Entry 6XT9 (electron microscopy, 3.80 A resolution); this record covers chains A and H of the 5 polymer chains in the assembly.

[Chain A]
Protein: Bardet-Biedl syndrome 1 protein
Source organism: Homo sapiens
Reference sequence: Q8NFJ9 (BBS1_HUMAN); numbering as in UniProt (aligned over 1-593)
Sequence (593 residues; row label = number of the first residue in the row):
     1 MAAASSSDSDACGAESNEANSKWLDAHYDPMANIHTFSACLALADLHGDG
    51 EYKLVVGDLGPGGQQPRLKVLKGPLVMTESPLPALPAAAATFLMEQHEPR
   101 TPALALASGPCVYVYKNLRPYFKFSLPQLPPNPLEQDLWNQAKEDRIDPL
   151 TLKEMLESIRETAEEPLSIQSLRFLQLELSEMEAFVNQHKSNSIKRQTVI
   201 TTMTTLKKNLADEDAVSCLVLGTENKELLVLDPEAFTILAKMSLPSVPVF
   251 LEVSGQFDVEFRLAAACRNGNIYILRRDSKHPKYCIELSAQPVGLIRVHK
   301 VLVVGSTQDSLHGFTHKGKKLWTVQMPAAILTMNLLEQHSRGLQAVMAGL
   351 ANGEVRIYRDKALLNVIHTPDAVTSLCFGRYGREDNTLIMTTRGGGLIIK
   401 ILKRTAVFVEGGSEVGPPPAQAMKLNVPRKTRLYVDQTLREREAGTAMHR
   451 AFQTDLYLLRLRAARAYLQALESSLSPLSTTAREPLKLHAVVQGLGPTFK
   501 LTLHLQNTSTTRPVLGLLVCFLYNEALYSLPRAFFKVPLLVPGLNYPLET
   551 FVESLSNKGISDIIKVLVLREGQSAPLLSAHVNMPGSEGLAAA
Disordered / not traced: 1-20, 588-593
Curated features (UniProtKB/Swiss-Prot):
  - modified residue: Ala2 (N-acetylalanine)
  - natural variant: His35 (H35R: In BBS1), Lys53 (K53E: In BBS1), Asp148 (D148N: In BBS1), Arg160 (R160Q: In BBS1), Ile200 to Thr201 (deletion: In BBS1), Leu206 (L206V: In a patient with Bardet-Biedl syndrome), Glu234 (E234K: In BBS1), Pro245 (P245L: In a patient with Bardet-Biedl syndrome), Gly305 (G305S: In BBS1), Ile330 (I330T: In BBS1), Ile389 (deletion: In BBS1), Met390 (M390R: In BBS1), 5 further natural variant entries in UniProt
What the authors report for this chain:
  - disease-associated variants - L518P, N524DEL: decreased binding to Protein PTHB1 (proposed by the authors, not directly observed)
  - disease-associated variants - R160Q, E224K, R268P, L288R (citing earlier work)

[Chain H]
Protein: Tetratricopeptide repeat domain 8 isoform 2
Source organism: Homo sapiens
Reference sequence: A0A0C4DGY3 (A0A0C4DGY3_HUMAN); residues 1-505 here = UniProt positions 1-505
Sequence (517 residues; row label = number of the first residue in the row; numbers below 1 keep their minus sign (Met-11 is residue -11)):
   -11 MDYKDDDDKAGPMSSEMEPLLLAWSYFRRRKFQLCADLCTQMLEKSPYDQ
    39 AAWILKARALTEMVYIDEIDVDQEGIAEMMLDENAIAQVPRPGTSLKLPG
    89 TNQTGGPSQAVRPITQAGRPITGFLRPSTQSGRPGTMEQAIRTPRTAYTA
   139 RPITSSSGRFVRLGTASMLTSPDGPFINLSRLNLTKYSQKPKLAKALFEY
   189 IFHHENDVKTALDLAALSTEHSQYKDWWWKVQIGKCYYRLGMYREAEKQF
   239 KSALKQQEMVDTFLYLAKVYVSLDQPVTALNLFKQGLDKFPGEVTLLCGI
   289 ARIYEEMNNMSSAAEYYKEVLKQDNTHVEAIACIGSNHFYSDQPEIALRF
   339 YRRLLQMGIYNGQLFNNLGLCCFYAQQYDMTLTSFERALSLAENEEEAAD
   389 VWYNLGHVAVGIGDTNLAHQCFRLALVNNNNHAEAYNNLAVLEMRKGHVE
   439 QARALLQTASSLAPHMYEPHFNFATISDKIGDLQRSYVAAQKSEAAFPDH
   489 VDTQHLIKQLRQHFAML
Disordered / not traced: -11 to 4, 78-180
Differences from the reference sequence: initiating methionine (-11); expression tag (-10 to 0)
What the authors report for this chain:
  - disease-associated variants - Q439H, Q445K: decreased binding to Bardet-Biedl syndrome 1 protein (chain A) (proposed by the authors, not directly observed)

[How chain A and chain H interact]
Pairs across the interface - 41 pairs, chain A then chain H:
  Gln291(A) - Met504(H)
  Pro428(A) - Asp330(H)
  Arg429(A) - Gln331(H)
  Thr431(A) - Ile334(H)
  Leu433(A) - Glu333(H)
  Leu433(A) - Ile334(H)  hydrophobic
  Leu433(A) - Arg337(H)
  Gln437(A) - Glu333(H)
  Gln437(A) - Gln364(H)
  Gln437(A) - Gln365(H)  hydrogen bond
  Arg440(A) - Gln365(H)
  Arg440(A) - Asp367(H)  salt bridge
  Glu441(A) - Gln364(H)
  Met448(A) - Tyr366(H)
  Met448(A) - Asp367(H)
  Phe452(A) - Tyr366(H)
  Phe452(A) - Thr369(H)
  Phe452(A) - Leu370(H)  hydrophobic
  Asp455(A) - Leu370(H)
  Asp455(A) - Thr371(H)
  Asp455(A) - Glu374(H)
  Leu456(A) - Leu370(H)
  Leu459(A) - Leu370(H)  hydrophobic
  Leu459(A) - Leu393(H)  hydrophobic
  Arg460(A) - Asp402(H)  salt bridge
  Arg460(A) - Leu405(H)
  Arg462(A) - Leu377(H)
  Arg462(A) - Ser378(H)
  Ala463(A) - Trp390(H)  hydrophobic
  Ala463(A) - Leu412(H)
  Ala466(A) - Leu412(H)
  Tyr467(A) - Gln408(H)
  Tyr467(A) - Leu412(H)  hydrophobic
  Ser476(A) - Arg411(H)  hydrogen bond
  Ser476(A) - Val415(H)
  Leu478(A) - Leu443(H)  hydrophobic
  Arg483(A) - Glu438(H)  salt bridge
  Lys487(A) - Thr446(H)
  Leu488(A) - Asn418(H)
  Thr508(A) - Glu438(H)
  Thr508(A) - Ala442(H)
Also at the interface, not in a pair above, chain A (35 interface residues in all): Ser289, Lys430, Tyr434, Ala451, Leu458, Ala464, Ala470, Leu475, His489, Gln506, Ala580
Also at the interface, not in a pair above, chain H (35 interface residues in all): Ala363, Ile400, Leu414, Gln445, Ser449, Leu450
Interface features reported in the paper:
  - interface residues, chain H: Gln445(H)

[Overview]
Chain A and chain H each contribute 35 residues to their interface; the contacts include 2 hydrogen bonds and
3 salt bridges. Among the polar pairs are Arg440(A)-Asp367(H), Arg460(A)-Asp402(H) and Arg483(A)-Glu438(H).
From the paper: L518P and N524DEL of chain A reduce binding to Protein PTHB1; the interface residue Gln445(H);
4 substitutions were tested in all.
Here chain A is Bardet-Biedl syndrome 1 protein and chain H is Tetratricopeptide repeat domain 8 isoform 2,
both from Homo sapiens. Entry 6XT9 (Subunits BBS 1,4,8,9,18 of the human BBSome complex) was determined by
electron microscopy, deposited together with 6XTB.
